PDB entry 2Y70 | X-ray diffraction, 2.30 A resolution | chains B and C

# Chain B (and C)
Molecule: Triose-phosphate isomerase
Source organism: Trypanosoma brucei brucei
Notes: EC 5.3.1.1; chain C of this document is another copy of the same molecule, construct and numbering; everything in this record applies to it too
Reference sequence: P04789 (TPIS_TRYBB); aligned to UniProt positions 1-245 over residues 21-265 (the alignment contains insertions or deletions, so no single offset holds)
Amino-acid sequence (245 residues; numbered 21 to 265; the number before each row is that of its first residue):
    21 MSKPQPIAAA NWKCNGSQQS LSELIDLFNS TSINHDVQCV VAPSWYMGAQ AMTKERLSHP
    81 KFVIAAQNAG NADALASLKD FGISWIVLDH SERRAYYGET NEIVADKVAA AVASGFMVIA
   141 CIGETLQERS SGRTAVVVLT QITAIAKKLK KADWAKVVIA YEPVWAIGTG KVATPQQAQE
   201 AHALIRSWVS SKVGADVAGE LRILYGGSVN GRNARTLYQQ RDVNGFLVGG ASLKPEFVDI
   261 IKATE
Construct notes: engineered mutation Pro-63 (Ser43 in P04789), Ser-64 (Thr44 in P04789), Trp-65 (Phe45 in P04789), Tyr-66 (Val46 in P04789), Met-67 (His47 in P04789), Gln-70 (Leu48 in P04789), Gly-90 (Ile68 in P04789), Asn-91 (Ala69 in P04789), Ala-92 (Lys70 in P04789), Asp-93 (Ser71 in P04789), Ala-94 (Ser79 in P04789), Ala-96 (Pro81 in P04789), Ser-97 (Ile82 in P04789), Ile-103 (Val88 in P04789), Ser-104 (Asn89 in P04789), Asp-109 (Gly94 in P04789), Ser-150 (Glu135 in P04789), Thr-163 (Ala148 in P04789), Val-213 (Ile198 in P04789), Arg-232 (Lys217 in P04789), Glu-265 (Gln250 in P04789); insertion (68-69)
Curated features (UniProtKB/Swiss-Prot):
  - binding site (substrate): Asn-31, Lys-33

# Interface between chain B and chain C
Disulfides between the chains: Cys-34(B)/Cys-34(C)
Residue-residue contacts - 18 pairs, chain B then chain C:
  Cys-34(B) with Cys-34(C), disulfide; Tyr-66(C), hydrophobic
  Trp-65(B) with Lys-33(C); Asp-109(C); Glu-112(C); Tyr-116(C)
  Tyr-66(B) with Cys-34(C), hydrophobic
  Met-67(B) with Tyr-116(C); Ile-187(C)
  Gly-68(B) with Tyr-116(C)
  Gln-70(B) with Tyr-117(C)
  Ala-71(B) with Tyr-116(C)
  Asp-93(B) with Ile-123(C)
  Ser-97(B) with Tyr-117(C)
  Phe-101(B) with Tyr-116(C)
  Arg-113(B) with Trp-65(C)
  Tyr-116(B) with Met-67(C)
  Tyr-117(B) with Trp-65(C), hydrophobic
Other interface residues (no listed pair), chain B (17 interface residues in all): Lys-33, Asn-91, Asp-109, Glu-112
Other interface residues (no listed pair), chain C (14 interface residues in all): Gly-90, Arg-113, Gly-188

# Summary
The interface between chain B and chain C involves 17 residues on one side and 14 on the other, with 1
disulfide bond. Curated annotation (UniProt) lists substrate-binding residues Asn-31(B) and Lys-33(B) on chain
B.
Both chains are Triose-phosphate isomerase (Trypanosoma brucei brucei). Entry 2Y70 (Crystallographic structure
of GM23, mutant G89D, an example of catalytic migration from tim to thiamin phosphate ...) was determined by
X-ray diffraction (same publication as 2Y6Z).
